PDB entry 7WQQ | X-ray diffraction, 1.90 A resolution | chains A and C

Chain A:
Protein: Retinoic acid receptor alpha
From: Homo sapiens
UniProt: P10276 (RARA_HUMAN); residue numbers follow UniProt; this construct covers 176-421
Chain sequence (265 residues; numbered 157 to 421; the number before each row is that of its first residue):
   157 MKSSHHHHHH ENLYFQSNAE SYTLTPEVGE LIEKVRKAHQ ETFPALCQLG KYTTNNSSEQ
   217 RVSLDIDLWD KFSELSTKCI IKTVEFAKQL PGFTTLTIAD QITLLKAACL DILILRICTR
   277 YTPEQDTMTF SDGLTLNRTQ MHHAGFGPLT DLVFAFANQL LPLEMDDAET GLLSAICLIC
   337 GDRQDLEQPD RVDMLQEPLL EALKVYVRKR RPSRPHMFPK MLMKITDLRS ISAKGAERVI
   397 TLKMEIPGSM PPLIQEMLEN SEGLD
Disordered / not traced: 157-180, 211-216, 415-421
Sequence notes: initiating methionine (157); expression tag (158-175); engineered mutation His299 (Asn in P10276)
Small-molecule neighbours: 5Z6 (4-[(E)-3-(3,5-ditert-butylphenyl)-3-oxidanylidene-prop-1-enyl]benzoic acid): Phe199, Trp225, Phe228, Ser229, Leu231, Ser232, Cys235, Leu266, Leu269, Ile270, Arg272, Ile273, Arg276, Phe286, Ser287, Gly301, Phe302, Leu305, Gly391, Arg394, Val395, Leu398, Ile410, Leu414
Swiss-Prot annotation at these positions:
  - region: Gly404 to Gly419 (Required for binding corepressor NCOR1)
  - motif: Ile254 to Ile258 (UBR5-degron), Pro408 to Asn416 (9aaTAD)
  - binding site (all-trans-retinoate): Cys235, Ser287
  - modified residue (Phosphoserine): Ser219, Ser369
  - cross-link: Lys399 (Glycyl lysine isopeptide (Lys-Gly) (interchain with G-Cter in SUMO))
  - mutagenesis: Ser219 (S219A: No effect on heterodimerization with RARA. On ATRA treatment, localizes to the nucleus, and increased protein levels; when associated with A-369 ...), Val240 (V240A: Abolished ubiquitination and degradation by UBR5), Ile254 (I254A: Reduced ubiquitination and degradation by UBR5), Ile258 (I258A: Reduced ubiquitination and degradation by UBR5), Ser369 (S369A: No effect on heterodimerization with RARA. On ATRA treatment, localizes to the nucleus, and increased protein levels; when associated with A-219 ...), Ile396 (I396E: Abrogates interaction with NCOR1 or NCOR2. Increased affinity for NCOR1 and NCOR2 in the presence of BMS493 ...), Lys399 (K399R: In the absence of ATRA, abolishes sumoylation and is mainly nuclear. In the presence of ATRA, some sumoylation, cytoplasmic location, reduced transcriptional activity and no SENP6 binding ...), Leu409 to Ile410 (Abolishes interaction with ASXL1 and NCOA1), Glu412 (E412Q: Impairs interaction with ASXL1 and NCOA1; when associated with Q-415), Met413 to Leu414 (Abolishes interaction with ASXL1 and NCOA1), Glu415 (E415Q: Impairs interaction with ASXL1 and NCOA1; when associated with Q-412)

Chain C:
Protein: Peptide from Nuclear receptor coactivator 1
Notes: EC 2.3.1.48
UniProt: Q15788 (NCOA1_HUMAN); residues 631-643 here correspond to UniProt positions 686-698 (UniProt number = residue number + 55)
Chain sequence (13 residues; numbered 631 to 643; the number before each row is that of its first residue):
   631 RHKILHRLLQ EGS
Disordered / not traced: 631, 641-643
Swiss-Prot annotation at these positions:
  - motif: Leu635 to Leu639 (LXXLL motif 4)
  - modified residue: Ser643 (Phosphoserine)

How chain A and chain C interact:
Residue-residue contacts (21):
  Val240(A) - Leu635(C)  hydrophobic
  Val240(A) - Leu638(C)  hydrophobic
  Val240(A) - Leu639(C)  hydrophobic
  Lys244(A) - Leu638(C)  hydrogen bond (side chain-backbone)
  Lys244(A) - Leu639(C)  hydrogen bond (side chain-backbone)
  Ile254(A) - His636(C)
  Ile254(A) - Gln640(C)
  Gln257(A) - Leu639(C)
  Ile258(A) - His632(C)
  Ile258(A) - Leu635(C)  hydrophobic
  Ile258(A) - His636(C)
  Ile258(A) - Leu639(C)  hydrophobic
  Leu261(A) - Leu639(C)  hydrophobic
  Lys262(A) - His632(C)
  Pro408(A) - Ile634(C)  hydrophobic
  Leu409(A) - Ile634(C)
  Glu412(A) - His632(C)
  Glu412(A) - Lys633(C)  hydrogen bond (side chain-backbone)
  Glu412(A) - Ile634(C)  hydrogen bond (side chain-backbone)
  Glu412(A) - Leu635(C)  hydrogen bond (side chain-backbone)
  Met413(A) - Leu635(C)  hydrophobic
Interface residues without a listed pair, chain A (13 interface residues in all): Ile237, Phe249

In short:
The interface between chain A and chain C involves 13 residues on one side and 8 on the other; the contacts
include 5 hydrogen bonds. Among the polar pairs are Lys244(A)-Leu638(C), Lys244(A)-Leu639(C) and
Glu412(A)-Lys633(C). Chain A binds compound 5Z6.
Here chain A is Retinoic acid receptor alpha (Homo sapiens) and chain C is Peptide from Nuclear receptor
coactivator 1. Entry 7WQQ (Retinoic acid receptor alpha mutant - N299H) was determined by X-ray diffraction.
